Entry 2R2F (X-ray diffraction, 2.25 A resolution); this record covers chains A and B.

Chain A (and B):
Name: Protein (ribonucleoside-diphosphate reductase small chain)
From: Salmonella typhimurium
Notes: EC 1.17.4.1; chain B of this document is another copy of the same molecule, construct and numbering; everything in this record applies to it too
UniProtKB: P17424 (RIR4_SALTY); residues 1-319 here = UniProt positions 1-319
Sequence (319 residues; each row starts with the number of its first residue):
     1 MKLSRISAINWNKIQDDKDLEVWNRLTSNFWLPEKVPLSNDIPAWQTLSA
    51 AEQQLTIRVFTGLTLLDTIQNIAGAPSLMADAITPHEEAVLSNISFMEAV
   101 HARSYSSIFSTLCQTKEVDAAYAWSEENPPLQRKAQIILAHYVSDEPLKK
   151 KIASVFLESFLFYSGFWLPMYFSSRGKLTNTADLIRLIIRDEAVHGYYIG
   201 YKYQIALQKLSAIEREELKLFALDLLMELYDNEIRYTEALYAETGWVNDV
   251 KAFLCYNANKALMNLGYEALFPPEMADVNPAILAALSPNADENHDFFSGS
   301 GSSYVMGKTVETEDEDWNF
Not modelled in the structure: 1-3, 290-319 (chain B: 1, 287-319)
Metal / ion sites: mu-oxo-diiron Fe: Asp67, Glu98, His101, Glu158, Glu192, His195
Ligand contacts: mu-oxo-diiron (FEO): Asp67, Glu98, His101, Glu158, Ile188, Glu192, His195
Curated features (UniProtKB/Swiss-Prot):
  - active site: Tyr105
  - binding site (Fe cation): Asp67, Glu98, His101, Glu158, Glu192, His195

Interface between chain A and chain B:
Residue-residue contacts - 88 pairs, chain A then chain B:
  Arg5(A) with Ala135(B); Gln136(B), hydrogen bond (side chain-backbone); Leu139(B)
  Ile6(A) with Leu65(B); Thr68(B)
  Ser7(A) with Leu65(B); Thr68(B); Glu126(B), hydrogen bond
  Ala8(A) with Thr61(B); Thr64(B); Leu65(B); Thr68(B); Tyr122(B)
  Ile9(A) with Thr64(B); Thr68(B), hydrogen bond (backbone-side chain); Ser106(B); Tyr122(B), hydrogen bond (backbone-side chain)
  Asn10(A) with Ser106(B); Tyr122(B)
  Trp11(A) with Arg103(B); Ser106(B), hydrogen bond (backbone-side chain)
  Asn12(A) with Ser106(B), hydrogen bond (side chain-backbone); Ser110(B)
  Lys13(A) with Asp119(B), salt bridge
  Trp23(A) with Phe96(B), hydrophobic; Ala99(B), hydrophobic; Val100(B), hydrophobic
  Thr27(A) with Phe30(B); Leu32(B); Phe96(B)
  Phe30(A) with Thr27(B); Phe30(B), hydrophobic
  Leu32(A) with Thr27(B)
  Thr64(A) with Ala8(B); Ile9(B)
  Leu65(A) with Lys2(B); Ile6(B); Ser7(B); Ala8(B)
  Thr68(A) with Ile6(B); Ser7(B); Ala8(B); Ile9(B), hydrogen bond (side chain-backbone)
  Ile69(A) with Ile6(B), hydrophobic
  Asn71(A) with Ala89(B); Ser92(B)
  Ile72(A) with Ile6(B), hydrophobic; Glu88(B)
  Glu88(A) with Ile72(B)
  Ala89(A) with Ala99(B), hydrophobic
  Ser92(A) with Asn71(B), hydrogen bond; Ser95(B); Phe96(B); Ala99(B)
  Asn93(A) with Phe96(B)
  Ser95(A) with Ser92(B)
  Phe96(A) with Trp23(B), hydrophobic; Ser92(B); Asn93(B); Phe96(B), hydrophobic
  Ala99(A) with Ala89(B), hydrophobic; Ser92(B)
  Val100(A) with Trp23(B), hydrophobic
  Ala102(A) with Ile9(B), hydrophobic
  Arg103(A) with Trp11(B)
  Ser106(A) with Asn10(B); Trp11(B), hydrogen bond (side chain-backbone); Asn12(B), hydrogen bond (backbone-side chain)
  Ser110(A) with Asn12(B)
  Thr115(A) with Lys13(B)
  Asp119(A) with Lys13(B), salt bridge
  Tyr122(A) with Ala8(B); Ile9(B), hydrogen bond (side chain-backbone); Asn10(B)
  Ser125(A) with Lys2(B)
  Glu126(A) with Lys2(B), hydrogen bond (backbone-side chain); Leu3(B), hydrogen bond (backbone-backbone); Ser7(B), hydrogen bond
  Glu127(A) with Lys2(B)
  Asn128(A) with Lys2(B)
  Leu131(A) with Lys2(B)
  Gln132(A) with Lys2(B), hydrogen bond (backbone-backbone); Leu3(B); Arg5(B)
  Ala135(A) with Lys2(B)
  Gln136(A) with Arg5(B)
  Leu139(A) with Arg5(B); Ile6(B), hydrophobic
Interface residues without a listed pair, chain A (49 interface residues in all): Leu20, Asn24, Ser28, Glu34, Thr61, Phe109
Interface residues without a listed pair, chain B (45 interface residues in all): Asn24, Glu34, Ile69, Ala73, Ala102, Phe109, Ala140

Summary:
49 residues of chain A face 45 of chain B across their interface, with 15 hydrogen bonds and 2 salt bridges.
Polar contacts include Lys13(A)-Asp119(B), Arg5(A)-Gln136(B) and Ser7(A)-Glu126(B). Ligands of chain A:
mu-oxo-diiron.
Both chains are Protein (ribonucleoside-diphosphate reductase small chain) (Salmonella typhimurium). Entry
2R2F (Ribonucleotide reductase R2F protein from salmonella typhimurium (oxidized)) was determined by X-ray
diffraction together with 1R2F from the same study.
